9CE5 - chains A and X of the 28 polymer chains in the assembly; structure by electron microscopy, 2.66 A resolution.

# Chain A
Name: Proteasome subunit alpha
Source organism: Mycobacterium tuberculosis
UniProtKB: P9WHU1 (PSA_MYCTU); residue numbers follow UniProt; this construct covers 1-248
Sequence (248 residues; each row starts with the number of its first residue):
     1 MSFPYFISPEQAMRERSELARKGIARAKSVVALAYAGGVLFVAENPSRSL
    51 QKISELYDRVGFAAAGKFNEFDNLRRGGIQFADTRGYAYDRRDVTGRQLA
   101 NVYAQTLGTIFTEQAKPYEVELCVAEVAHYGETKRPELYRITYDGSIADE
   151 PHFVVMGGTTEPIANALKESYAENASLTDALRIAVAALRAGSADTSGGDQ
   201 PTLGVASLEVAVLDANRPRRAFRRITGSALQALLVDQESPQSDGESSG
Unresolved in the structure: 1-7, 191-202, 235-248
Curated features (UniProtKB/Swiss-Prot):
  - modified residue: Ser2 (N-acetylserine), Thr84 (Phosphothreonine), Thr178 (Phosphothreonine), Thr202 (Phosphothreonine)
  - mutagenesis: Met1 to Ser8 (Markedly increases peptidolytic activity. Disappearance of the apparent obstruction in alpha rings. Designated open-gate mutant)
From the paper describing this entry:
  - mutagenesis - Q98K (3-fold): decreased catalytic activity
  - mutagenesis - S17F: unchanged catalytic activity
  - mutagenesis - K52F: increased catalytic activity
  - allosteric site: Gln98 (proposed by the authors, not directly observed)

# Chain X
Name: Proteasome subunit beta
Source organism: Mycobacterium tuberculosis
Notes: EC 3.4.25.1
UniProtKB: P9WHT9 (PSB_MYCTU); residues 1-234 here correspond to UniProt positions 58-291 (UniProt number = residue number + 57)
Sequence (234 residues; row label = number of the first residue in the row):
     1 TTIVALKYPGGVVMAGDRRSTQGNMISGRDVRKVYITDDYTATGIAGTAA
    51 VAVEFARLYAVELEHYEKLEGVPLTFAGKINRLAIMVRGNLAAAMQGLLA
   101 LPLLAGYDIHASDPQSAGRIVSFDAAGGWNIEEEGYQAVGSGSLFAKSSM
   151 KKLYSQVTDGDSGLRVAVEALYDAADDDSATGGPDLVRGIFPTAVIIDAD
   201 GAVDVPESRIAELARAIIESRSGADTFGSDGGEK
Unresolved in the structure: 223-234
Curated features (UniProtKB/Swiss-Prot):
  - active site: Thr1 (Nucleophile)
  - site: Thr1 (Covalent link with the inhibitor MLN-273)
From the paper describing this entry:
  - catalytic residues: Thr1, Asp17, Lys33 (citing earlier work)
  - mutagenesis - V53Q: increased catalytic activity
  - mutagenesis - Y35F: decreased catalytic activity
  - mutagenesis - A92G/A93G/A94G, A100S: abolished catalytic activity

# Chain A / chain X interface
Pairs across the interface (13; chain A residue first):
  Arg85(A) with Glu70(X), salt bridge
  Tyr87(A) with Asn81(X)
  Ala88(A) with Asn81(X), hydrogen bond (backbone-side chain); Arg82(X), hydrogen bond (backbone-side chain)
  Tyr89(A) with Tyr66(X); Gly78(X); Asn81(X); Arg82(X)
  Asp90(A) with Thr75(X); Ala77(X)
  Asp93(A) with Leu74(X); Thr75(X), hydrogen bond
  Gln98(A) with Glu70(X), hydrogen bond
Also at the interface, not in a pair above, chain A (8 interface residues in all): Arg97
Also at the interface, not in a pair above, chain X (9 interface residues in all): Ile85

# Overview
Chain A and chain X form an interface of 8 and 9 residues respectively; the contacts include 4 hydrogen bonds
and 1 salt bridge. Among the polar pairs are Arg85(A)-Glu70(X), Ala88(A)-Asn81(X) and Ala88(A)-Arg82(X). The
paper reports catalytic residues Thr1(X), Asp17(X) and Lys33(X); A92G/A93G/A94G and A100S of chain X abolish
catalytic activity; 7 substitutions were tested in all.
Here chain A is Proteasome subunit alpha and chain X is Proteasome subunit beta, both from Mycobacterium
tuberculosis. Entry 9CE5 (20S Proteasome core particle) was determined by electron microscopy (same
publication as 9CE7, 9CE8, 9CEB, 9CEE and 9CEG).
